Entry 8SQJ (electron microscopy, 3.06 A resolution); this record covers chains A and P of the 8 polymer chains in the assembly.

== Chain A ==
Protein: RNA-directed RNA polymerase
Source organism: Severe acute respiratory syndrome coronavirus 2
Notes: EC 2.7.7.48
Reference sequence: P0DTD1 (R1AB_SARS2); residues 1-932 here correspond to UniProt positions 4393-5324 (UniProt number = residue number + 4392)
Chain sequence (932 residues; numbered 1 to 932; the number before each row is that of its first residue):
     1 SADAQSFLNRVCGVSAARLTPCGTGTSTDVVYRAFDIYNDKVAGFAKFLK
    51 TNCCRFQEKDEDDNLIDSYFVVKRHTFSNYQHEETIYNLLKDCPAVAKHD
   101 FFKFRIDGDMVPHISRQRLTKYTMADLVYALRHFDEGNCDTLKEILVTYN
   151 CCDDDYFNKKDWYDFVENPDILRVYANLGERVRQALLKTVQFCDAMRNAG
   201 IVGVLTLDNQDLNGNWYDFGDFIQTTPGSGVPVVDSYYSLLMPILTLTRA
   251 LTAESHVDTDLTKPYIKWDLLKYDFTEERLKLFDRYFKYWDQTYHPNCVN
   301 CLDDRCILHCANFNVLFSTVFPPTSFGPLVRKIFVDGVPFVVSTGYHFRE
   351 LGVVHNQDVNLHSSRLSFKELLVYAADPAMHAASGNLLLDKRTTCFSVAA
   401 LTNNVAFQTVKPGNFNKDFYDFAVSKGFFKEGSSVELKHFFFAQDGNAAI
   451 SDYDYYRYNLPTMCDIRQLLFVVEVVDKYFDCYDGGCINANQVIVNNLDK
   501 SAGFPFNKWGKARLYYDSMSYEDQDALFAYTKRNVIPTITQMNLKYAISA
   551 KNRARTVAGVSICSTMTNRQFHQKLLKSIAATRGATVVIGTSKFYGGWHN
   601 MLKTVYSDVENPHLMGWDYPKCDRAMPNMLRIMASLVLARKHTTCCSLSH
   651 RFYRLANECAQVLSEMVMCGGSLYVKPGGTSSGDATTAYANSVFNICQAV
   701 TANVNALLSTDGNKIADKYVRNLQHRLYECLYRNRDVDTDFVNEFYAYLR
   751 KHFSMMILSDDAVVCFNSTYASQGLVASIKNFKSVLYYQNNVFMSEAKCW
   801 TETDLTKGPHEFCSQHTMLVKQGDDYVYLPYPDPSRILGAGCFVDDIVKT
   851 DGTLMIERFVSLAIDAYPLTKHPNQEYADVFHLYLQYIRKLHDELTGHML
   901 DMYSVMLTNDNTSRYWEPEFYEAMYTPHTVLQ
Not modelled in the structure: 930-932
Metal / ion sites: Mg2+: Asp208, Asn209 (shared with 1 residue of chain O); Zn2+ site 1: His295, Cys301, Cys306, Cys310; Zn2+ site 2: Cys487, His642, Cys645, Cys646
Small-molecule neighbours: RNA-nsp9 (VSN; 5'-O-[(R)-hydroxy(thiophosphonooxy)phosphoryl]guanosine): Lys545, Arg555, Val557, Cys622, Asp623, Ser682, Gly683, Thr687, Asn691, Asp760, Asp761
Reported in the primary citation:
  - catalytic residues: Lys50, Lys73 (proposed by the authors, not directly observed)

== Chain P ==
Molecule: Primer RNA
Sequence (37 nucleotides; each row starts with the number of its first residue; numbers below 1 keep their minus sign (C-1 is residue -1)):
    -1 CGCGUAGCAUGCUACGUCAUUCUCCACGCGAAGCAUG
Not modelled in the structure: -1 to 3

== How chain A and chain P interact ==
Residue-residue contacts (19):
  Leu758(A) with G35(P), phosphate contact
  Ser759(A) with G35(P), hydrogen bond to the phosphate
  Asp760(A) with G35(P), phosphate contact
  Cys813(A) with U34(P), phosphate contact; G35(P), sugar contact
  Ser814(A) with U34(P), phosphate contact; G35(P), hydrogen bond to the phosphate
  Arg836(A) with A33(P), salt bridge to the phosphate; U34(P), salt bridge to the phosphate
  Ala840(A) with A33(P), phosphate contact
  Lys849(A) with C32(P), salt bridge to the phosphate
  Glu857(A) with A30(P), hydrogen bond to the sugar; G31(P), sugar contact
  Arg858(A) with G31(P), phosphate contact; C32(P), salt bridge to the phosphate
  Ser861(A) with G31(P), base contact; C32(P), sugar contact
  Asp865(A) with C32(P), hydrogen bond to the sugar; A33(P), sugar contact
Also at the interface, not in a pair above, chain A (18 interface residues in all): Asp499, Arg513, Asp761, Gln815, Met855, Leu862
Also at the interface, not in a pair above, chain P (7 interface residues in all): A29

== In short ==
18 residues of chain A face 7 of chain P across their interface; the contacts include 4 hydrogen bonds and 4
salt bridges. Polar pairs include Glu857(A)-A30(P), Asp865(A)-C32(P) and Ser759(A)-G35(P). Bound to chain A:
RNA-nsp9. Asp208(A) and Asn209(A) form the Mg2+ site. The paper reports catalytic residues Lys50(A) and
Lys73(A).
Chain A is RNA-directed RNA polymerase (Severe acute respiratory syndrome coronavirus 2) and chain P is Primer
RNA; the structure, SARS-CoV-2 replication-transcription complex bound to RNA-nsp9, as a noncatalytic RNA-nsp9
binding mode, was determined by electron microscopy together with 8SQ9 and 8SQK from the same study.
